6AUL - chain A; structure by X-ray diffraction, 1.36 A resolution.

== Chain A ==
Name: Streptavidin
From: Streptomyces avidinii
UniProt: P22629 (SAV_STRAV); residues 14-159 here correspond to UniProt positions 38-183 (UniProt number = residue number + 24)
Amino-acid sequence (159 residues; row label = number of the first residue in the row):
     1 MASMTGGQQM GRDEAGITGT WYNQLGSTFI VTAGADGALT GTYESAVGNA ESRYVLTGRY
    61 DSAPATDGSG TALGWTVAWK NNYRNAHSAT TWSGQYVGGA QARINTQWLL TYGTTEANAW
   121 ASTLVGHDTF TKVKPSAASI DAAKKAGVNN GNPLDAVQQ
Disordered / not traced: 1-10, 134-159
Differences from the reference sequence: expression tag (1-13); engineered mutation Gln-101 (Glu125 in P22629), Tyr-112 (Ser136 in P22629), Ala-121 (Lys145 in P22629)
Small-molecule neighbours: biotin (BTN): Asn-23, Leu-25, Ser-27, Tyr-43, Ser-45, Val-47, Gly-48, Asn-49, Ala-50, Trp-79, Ala-86, Ser-88, Thr-90, Trp-92, Trp-108, Leu-110, Tyr-112, Trp-120, Asp-128
Swiss-Prot annotation at these positions:
  - motif: Arg-59 to Asp-61 (Cell attachment site)
  - binding site (biotin): Tyr-43, Tyr-54, Trp-92, Trp-108, Trp-120
What the authors report for this chain:
  - conformationally variable residues (side-chain flip): Tyr-112

== In short ==
Ligands of chain A: biotin. UniProt lists 5 biotin-binding residues. From the paper: conformational
variability at Tyr-112.
Chain A is Streptavidin (Streptomyces avidinii); the structure, Artificial Metalloproteins Containing a Co4O4
Active Site - 2xm-S112Y-b, was determined by X-ray diffraction (same publication as 6AUC, 6AUE, 6AUH and
6AUO).
